Entry 7M49 (X-ray diffraction, 1.60 A resolution); this record covers chains A and T of the 4 polymer chains in the assembly.

Chain A:
Molecule: DNA polymerase lambda
From: Homo sapiens
Notes: EC 2.7.7.7, 4.2.99.-
Reference sequence: Q9UGP5 (DPOLL_HUMAN); residue numbers follow UniProt; this construct covers 242-464, 470-575
Chain sequence (329 residues; each row starts with the number of its first residue; note: 5 numbers in that range are skipped by the numbering (no residue carries them; nothing is unmodelled there)):
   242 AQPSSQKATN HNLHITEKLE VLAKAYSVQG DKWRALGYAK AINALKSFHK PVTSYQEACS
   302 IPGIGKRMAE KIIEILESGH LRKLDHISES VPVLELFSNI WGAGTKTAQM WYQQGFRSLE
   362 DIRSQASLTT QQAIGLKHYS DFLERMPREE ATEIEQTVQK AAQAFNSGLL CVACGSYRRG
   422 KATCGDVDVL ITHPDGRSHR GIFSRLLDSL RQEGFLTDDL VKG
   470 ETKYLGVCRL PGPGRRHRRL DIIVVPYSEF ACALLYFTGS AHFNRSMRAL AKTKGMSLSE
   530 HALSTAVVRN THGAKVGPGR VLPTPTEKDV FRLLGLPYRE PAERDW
Unresolved in the structure: 242-250
Differences from the reference sequence: conflict Lys463 (Ser in Q9UGP5), Gly464 (Gln in Q9UGP5), Thr471 (Gln in Q9UGP5); engineered mutation Ala543 (Cys in Q9UGP5)
Metal / ion sites: Na+ site 1: Cys300, Ile302, Ile305 (shared with 1 residue of chain D); Na+ site 2: Ser339, Ile341, Ala344 (shared with 1 residue of chain P); Mn2+ site 1: Asp382, His486; Mn2+ site 2: Asp427, Asp429, Asp490 (together with dTTP) (shared with 2 residues of chain P); Mn2+ site 3: Asp427, Asp429 (together with dTTP, pyrophosphate) (shared with 1 residue of chain P)
Small-molecule neighbours: pyrophosphate / dTTP: Arg386, Gly416, Ser417, Arg420, Cys425, Gly426, Asp427, Asp429, Asp490, Tyr505, Phe506, Thr507, Gly508, Ser509, Ala510, Asn513

Chain T:
Molecule: 11-nt DNA strand
Sequence (11 nucleotides; each row starts with the number of its first residue):
     1 CGGCAGTACT G

How chain A and chain T interact:
Pairs across the interface - 29 pairs, chain A then chain T:
  Trp274(A) - DC4(T)  stacking on the base
  Gln372(A) - DT10(T)  sugar contact
  Val462(A) - DC9(T)  phosphate contact
  Val462(A) - DT10(T)  phosphate contact
  Lys463(A) - DT10(T)  hydrogen bond to the phosphate
  Gly464(A) - DC9(T)  phosphate contact
  Glu470(A) - DC9(T)  hydrogen bond to the phosphate
  Thr471(A) - DA8(T)  hydrogen bond to the phosphate
  Thr471(A) - DC9(T)  hydrogen bond to the phosphate
  Lys472(A) - DA8(T)  phosphate contact
  Lys472(A) - DC9(T)  hydrogen bond to the phosphate
  Tyr505(A) - DG6(T)  base contact
  Arg514(A) - DA5(T)  salt bridge to the phosphate
  Arg517(A) - DA5(T)  hydrogen bond to the base
  Arg517(A) - DG6(T)  hydrogen bond to the base
  Ala518(A) - DA5(T)  sugar contact
  Lys521(A) - DC4(T)  salt bridge to the phosphate
  Lys521(A) - DG6(T)  salt bridge to the phosphate
  Ser526(A) - DG6(T)  phosphate contact
  Leu527(A) - DG6(T)  sugar contact
  Ser528(A) - DG6(T)  phosphate contact
  Ser528(A) - DT7(T)  sugar contact
  Glu529(A) - DG6(T)  hydrogen bond to the base
  Glu529(A) - DT7(T)  sugar contact
  Glu529(A) - DA8(T)  sugar contact
  His530(A) - DT7(T)  hydrogen bond to the phosphate
  His530(A) - DA8(T)  salt bridge to the phosphate
  Arg538(A) - DG6(T)  salt bridge to the phosphate
  His541(A) - DG3(T)  phosphate contact
Also at the interface, not in a pair above, chain A (24 interface residues in all): Leu277, Thr371, Leu461, Thr540
Also at the interface, not in a pair above, chain T (9 interface residues in all): DG11

In short:
The interface between chain A and chain T involves 24 residues on one side and 9 on the other; the contacts
include 9 hydrogen bonds, 5 salt bridges and 1 aromatic stacking contact. Polar contacts include
Arg517(A)-DA5(T), Arg517(A)-DG6(T) and Glu529(A)-DG6(T).
Chain A is DNA polymerase lambda (Homo sapiens) and chain T is an 11-nt DNA strand; the structure, DNA
Polymerase Lambda, TTP:At Mn2+ Reaction State Ternary Complex, 5 min, was determined by X-ray diffraction
together with 7M43, 7M44, 7M45, 7M46, 7M47, 7M48 and 12 further entries from the same study.
